Entry 7JR9 (electron microscopy, 2.95 A resolution); this record covers chains G and E of the 7 polymer chains in the assembly.

[Chain G]
Protein: Flagellar radial spoke protein 10
Source organism: Chlamydomonas reinhardtii
Chain sequence (6 residues; row label = number of the first residue in the row; numbers below 1 keep their minus sign (UNK-5 is residue -5); X marks 6 residues of unknown identity (built as UNK)):
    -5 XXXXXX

[Chain E]
Protein: Radial spoke protein 10
Source organism: Chlamydomonas reinhardtii
UniProt: Q27YU4 (Q27YU4_CHLRE); residue numbers follow UniProt; this construct covers 1-216
Chain sequence (216 residues; row label = number of the first residue in the row):
     1 MADDELPPQP VWEGPLDEDG KPHGLGKMEY PPPPMGEDDE EEKPGDKFEG TMEHGVRTGK
    61 GTYTWGVSGA VYTGDYVNGK KHGKGKMVYP DKGVYEGDWV EDVMQGQGTY TYPNGDIYQG
   121 AFWAGKRHGK GMYHYKGPCC QLVGDWADGG FTYGRWVYAD GSMFMGKFGG AAADSKPTAG
   181 SYFYSSSSLV QEGHFAKDGS WVGHRDPAVG KEFSVA
Not modelled in the structure: 1-24, 32-44, 214-216

[Chain G / chain E interface]
Chain E side of the interface, 6 residues: Leu25, Gly26, Lys27, Met28, Glu29, Pro31

[Summary]
No residue of chain G is in contact with chain E.
Here chain G is Flagellar radial spoke protein 10 and chain E is Radial spoke protein 10, both from
Chlamydomonas reinhardtii. Entry 7JR9 (Chlamydomonas reinhardtii radial spoke minimal head complex) was
determined by electron microscopy together with 7JRJ from the same study.
